Entry 7XDN (X-ray diffraction, 1.80 A resolution); this record covers chain A.

== Chain A ==
Name: Carbon monoxide dehydrogenase 2
From: Carboxydothermus hydrogenoformans
Notes: EC 1.2.7.4
Reference sequence: Q9F8A8 (COOS2_CARHZ); numbering as in UniProt (aligned over 4-636)
Sequence (656 residues; each row starts with the number of its first residue; numbers below 1 keep their minus sign (Met-19 is residue -19)):
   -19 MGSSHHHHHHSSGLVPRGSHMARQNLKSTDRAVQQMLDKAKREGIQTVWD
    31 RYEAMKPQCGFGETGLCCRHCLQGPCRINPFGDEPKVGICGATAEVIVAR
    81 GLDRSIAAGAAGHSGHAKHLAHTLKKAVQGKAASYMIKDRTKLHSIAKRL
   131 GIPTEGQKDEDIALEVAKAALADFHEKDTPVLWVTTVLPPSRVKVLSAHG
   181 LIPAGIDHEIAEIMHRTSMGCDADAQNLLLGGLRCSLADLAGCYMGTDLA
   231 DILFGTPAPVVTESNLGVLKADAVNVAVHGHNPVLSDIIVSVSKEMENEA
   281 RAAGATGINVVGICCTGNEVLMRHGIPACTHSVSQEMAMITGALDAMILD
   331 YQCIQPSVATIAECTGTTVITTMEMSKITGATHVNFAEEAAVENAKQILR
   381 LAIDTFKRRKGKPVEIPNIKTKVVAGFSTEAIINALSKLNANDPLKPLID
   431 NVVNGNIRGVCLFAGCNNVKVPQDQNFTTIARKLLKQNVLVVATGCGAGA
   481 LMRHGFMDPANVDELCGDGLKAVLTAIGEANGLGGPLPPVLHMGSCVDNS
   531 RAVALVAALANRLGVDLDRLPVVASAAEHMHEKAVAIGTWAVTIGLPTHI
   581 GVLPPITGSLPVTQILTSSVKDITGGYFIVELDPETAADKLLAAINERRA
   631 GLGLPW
Disordered / not traced: -19 to 3
Construct notes: initiating methionine (-19); expression tag (-18 to 3); engineered mutation His559 (Ala in Q9F8A8)
Bound ions: 2Fe-2S cluster Fe: Cys39, Cys47; 4Fe-4S cluster Fe: Cys48, Cys51, Cys56, Cys70; fe(4)-ni(1)-S(5) cluster Fe: His261, Cys295, Cys333, Cys446, Cys476, Cys526
Residues lining bound ligands:
  - 2Fe-2S cluster (FES): Cys39, Phe41, Gly42, Cys47, Arg49, Pro55
  - fe(4)-ni(1)-S(5) cluster (NFS): His93, His261, Cys294, Cys295, Ser312, Cys333, Gly445, Cys446, Gly475, Cys476, Cys526, His561, Lys563
  - 4Fe-4S cluster (SF4): Cys48, Arg49, His50, Cys51, Gln53, Gly54, Cys56, Gly68, Ile69, Cys70, Ala72, Ile77, Arg80, Met199

== Overview ==
Bound to chain A: 4Fe-4S cluster, 2Fe-2S cluster and fe(4)-ni(1)-S(5) cluster. Cys39 and Cys47 form the 2Fe-2S
cluster Fe site. Cys48, Cys51, Cys56 and Cys70 coordinate a 4Fe-4S cluster Fe ion.
Chain A is Carbon monoxide dehydrogenase 2 (Carboxydothermus hydrogenoformans); the structure,
Tunnel-redesigned O2-tolerant CO dehydrogenase for removal of CO in real flue gas (ChCODH2 A559H mutant in
..., was determined by X-ray diffraction, deposited together with 7XDM, 7XDP and 7ERR.
